PDB entry 3O2F | X-ray diffraction, 2.00 A resolution | chains A and B

Chain A (and B):
Molecule: Endoplasmin
Source organism: Canis lupus familiaris
Notes: chain B of this document is another copy of the same molecule, construct and numbering; everything in this record applies to it too
UniProt: P41148 (ENPL_CANFA); numbering as in UniProt; present here: 69-286, 328-337
Chain sequence (236 residues; numbered 65 to 337; 37 numbers in that range are skipped by the numbering (no residue carries them; nothing is unmodelled there); the number before each row is that of its first residue):
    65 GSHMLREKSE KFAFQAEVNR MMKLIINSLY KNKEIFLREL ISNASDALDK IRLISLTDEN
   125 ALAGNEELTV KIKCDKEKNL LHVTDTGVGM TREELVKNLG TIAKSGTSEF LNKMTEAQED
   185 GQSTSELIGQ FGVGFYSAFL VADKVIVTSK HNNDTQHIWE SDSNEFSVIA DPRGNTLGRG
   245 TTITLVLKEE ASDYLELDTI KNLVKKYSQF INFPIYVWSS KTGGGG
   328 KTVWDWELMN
Disordered / not traced: 65-68, 287-290 (chain B: 65-73, 170-172, 176-177, 287-290)
Construct notes: expression tag (65-68); linker (287-290)
UniProt features mapped onto this chain:
  - binding site (ATP): Asn107, Asp149, Asn162, Phe199
  - modified residue: Lys168 (N6-(2-hydroxyisobutyryl)lysine), Ser172 (Phosphoserine)
  - glycosylation (N-linked (GlcNAc...) asparagine): Asn107, Asn217
  - mutagenesis: Glu103 (E103A: Loss of ATPase activity)
Ligand contacts: P54 (8-[(2,4-dimethylphenyl)sulfanyl]-3-pent-4-yn-1-yl-3H-purin-6-amine): Leu104, Asn107, Ala108, Asp110, Ala111, Lys114, Asp149, Val152, Gly153, Met154, Glu158, Leu163, Ile166, Phe195, Gly198, Phe199, Ala202, Val209, Val211, Thr245, Ile247

Interface between chain A and chain B:
Pairs across the interface (40):
  Val82(A) - Leu175(B)  hydrophobic
  Asn83(A) - Met86(B)
  Met85(A) - Ser169(B)
  Met86(A) - Met86(B)  hydrophobic
  Met86(A) - Ile90(B)  hydrophobic
  Met86(A) - Ser169(B)
  Lys87(A) - Met86(B)
  Ile89(A) - Ile192(B)  hydrophobic
  Ile90(A) - Ile89(B)  hydrophobic
  Ser92(A) - Leu93(B)
  Ser92(A) - Val197(B)
  Leu93(A) - Leu93(B)  hydrophobic
  Lys95(A) - Gly193(B)  hydrogen bond (side chain-backbone)
  Asn96(A) - Arg102(B)
  Arg102(A) - Ser92(B)  hydrogen bond (side chain-backbone)
  Arg102(A) - Leu93(B)  hydrogen bond (side chain-backbone)
  Arg102(A) - Lys95(B)
  Arg102(A) - Ile99(B)
  Glu103(A) - Lys95(B)  salt bridge
  Ser106(A) - Lys95(B)
  Thr179(A) - Phe78(B)
  Gly185(A) - Glu81(B)
  Gln186(A) - Glu81(B)
  Gln186(A) - Arg84(B)
  Ser189(A) - Glu81(B)  hydrogen bond
  Ser189(A) - Met85(B)
  Glu190(A) - Arg84(B)  salt bridge
  Ile192(A) - Met85(B)  hydrophobic
  Ile192(A) - Ile89(B)  hydrophobic
  Gly193(A) - Leu88(B)
  Gly193(A) - Ile89(B)
  Gly193(A) - Ser92(B)  hydrogen bond (backbone-side chain)
  Gln194(A) - Ser92(B)
  Val197(A) - Ile89(B)  hydrophobic
  Lys270(A) - Lys270(B)
  Lys270(A) - Tyr271(B)
  Gln273(A) - Asn96(B)
  Gln273(A) - Glu98(B)
  Phe274(A) - Lys95(B)
  Phe274(A) - Asn96(B)
Other interface residues (no listed pair), chain A (30 interface residues in all): Gln79, Phe174, Leu175, Glu180
Other interface residues (no listed pair), chain B (25 interface residues in all): Lys75, Glu173, Gln194

Overview:
30 residues of chain A face 25 of chain B across their interface, with 5 hydrogen bonds and 2 salt bridges.
Polar pairs include Glu103(A)-Lys95(B), Glu190(A)-Arg84(B) and Lys95(A)-Gly193(B). Chain A binds compound P54.
UniProt lists 4 ATP-binding residues and one mutagenesis site on chain A.
Both chains are Endoplasmin (Canis lupus familiaris). Entry 3O2F (Structure of the N-domain of GRP94 bound to
the HSP90 inhibitor PU-H54) was determined by X-ray diffraction.
